Entry 9LRD (electron microscopy, 3.23 A resolution); this record covers chains B and C of the 5 polymer chains in the assembly.

Chain B:
Molecule: Guanine nucleotide-binding protein G(I)/G(S)/G(T) subunit beta-1
Organism: Rattus norvegicus
UniProt: P54311 (GBB1_RAT); numbering as in UniProt (aligned over 2-340)
Chain sequence (351 residues; numbered -10 to 340; the number before each row is that of its first residue; numbers below 1 keep their minus sign (Met-10 is residue -10)):
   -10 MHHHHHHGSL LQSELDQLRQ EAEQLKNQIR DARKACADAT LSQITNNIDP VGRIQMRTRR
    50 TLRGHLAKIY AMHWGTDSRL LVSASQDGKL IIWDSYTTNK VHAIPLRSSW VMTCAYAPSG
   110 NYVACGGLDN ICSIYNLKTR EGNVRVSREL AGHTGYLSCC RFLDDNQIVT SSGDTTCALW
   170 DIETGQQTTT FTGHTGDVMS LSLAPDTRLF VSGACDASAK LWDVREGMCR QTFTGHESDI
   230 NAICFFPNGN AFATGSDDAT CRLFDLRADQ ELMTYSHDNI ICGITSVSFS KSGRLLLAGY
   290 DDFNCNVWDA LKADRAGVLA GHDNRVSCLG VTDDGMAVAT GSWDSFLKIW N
Unresolved in the structure: -10 to 4
Construct notes: expression tag (-10 to 1)
Disulfides: Cys103-Cys114
Swiss-Prot annotation at these positions:
  - modified residue: Ser2 (N-acetylserine), His266 (Phosphohistidine)

Chain C:
Molecule: Guanine nucleotide-binding protein G(I)/G(S)/G(O) subunit gamma-2
Organism: Bos taurus
UniProt: P63212 (GBG2_BOVIN); numbering as in UniProt (aligned over 1-67)
Chain sequence (68 residues; each row starts with the number of its first residue):
     1 MASNNTASIA QARKLVEQLK MEANIDRIKV SKAAADLMAY CEAHAKEDPL LTPVPASENP
    61 FREKKFFS
Unresolved in the structure: 1-8, 62-68
Construct notes: expression tag (68)
Swiss-Prot annotation at these positions:
  - modified residue: Ala2 (N-acetylalanine)

Chain B / chain C interface:
Contacting residue pairs (77):
  Leu7(B) with Ala12(C), hydrophobic
  Ala11(B) with Val16(C), hydrophobic
  Leu14(B) with Lys20(C)
  Lys15(B) with Leu19(C); Glu22(C), salt bridge
  Ile18(B) with Ala23(C), hydrophobic; Arg27(C)
  Ala21(B) with Arg27(C)
  Arg22(B) with Glu22(C), hydrogen bond (side chain-backbone); Arg27(C); Lys29(C), hydrogen bond (backbone-side chain)
  Cys25(B) with Lys29(C)
  Ala26(B) with Lys29(C)
  Asp27(B) with Val30(C); Ser31(C)
  Ala28(B) with Val30(C); Ser31(C)
  Leu30(B) with Ala34(C), hydrophobic; Met38(C), hydrophobic
  Ile33(B) with Met38(C), hydrophobic
  Thr34(B) with Met38(C)
  Val40(B) with Leu51(C), hydrophobic
  Ile43(B) with Leu50(C)
  Met45(B) with Leu50(C), hydrophobic
  Arg48(B) with Phe61(C)
  Arg49(B) with Pro60(C); Phe61(C)
  Ser84(B) with Phe61(C)
  Tyr85(B) with Pro60(C); Phe61(C), hydrophobic
  Cys218(B) with Gln18(C)
  Gln220(B) with Ile25(C)
  Thr221(B) with Glu22(C), hydrogen bond (backbone-side chain)
  Phe235(B) with Leu37(C), hydrophobic; Tyr40(C), hydrophobic
  Pro236(B) with Tyr40(C)
  Asn237(B) with Asp36(C), hydrogen bond; Tyr40(C)
  Leu252(B) with Leu37(C), hydrophobic
  Asp254(B) with Ala33(C); Leu37(C)
  Arg256(B) with Asp26(C); Ile28(C); Ala33(C); Asp36(C), salt bridge
  Ala257(B) with Ile28(C), hydrogen bond (backbone-backbone); Lys29(C), hydrogen bond (backbone-side chain)
  Asp258(B) with Ile25(C); Arg27(C), salt bridge
  Gln259(B) with Val30(C)
  Leu261(B) with Leu37(C), hydrophobic
  Ser279(B) with Asp48(C), hydrogen bond
  Lys280(B) with Tyr40(C); Glu47(C), salt bridge; Asp48(C)
  Ser281(B) with Tyr40(C); Cys41(C), hydrogen bond (side chain-backbone); His44(C); Ala45(C); Asp48(C), hydrogen bond (backbone-side chain)
  Gly282(B) with Cys41(C)
  Leu300(B) with Met38(C), hydrophobic; Cys41(C), hydrophobic
  Asp323(B) with Glu47(C); Pro49(C)
  Gly324(B) with Asp48(C); Pro49(C); Leu50(C)
  Met325(B) with Pro49(C), hydrophobic; Leu50(C); Pro60(C)
  Ala326(B) with Leu50(C); Phe61(C), hydrophobic
  Val327(B) with Leu50(C), hydrophobic
  Asn340(B) with Leu50(C); Asn59(C), hydrogen bond; Phe61(C)
Interface residues without a listed pair, chain B (51 interface residues in all): Met217, Arg219, Asn239, Arg283, Leu284, Ile338
Interface residues without a listed pair, chain C (33 interface residues in all): Met21, Lys32

Overview:
Chain B and chain C form an interface of 51 and 33 residues respectively; the contacts include 10 hydrogen
bonds and 4 salt bridges. Polar contacts include Lys15(B)-Glu22(C), Arg256(B)-Asp36(C) and Asp258(B)-Arg27(C).
Here chain B is Guanine nucleotide-binding protein G(I)/G(S)/G(T) subunit beta-1 (Rattus norvegicus) and chain
C is Guanine nucleotide-binding protein G(I)/G(S)/G(O) subunit gamma-2 (Bos taurus). Entry 9LRD (Cryo-EM
structure of the histamine H1 receptor-Gi protein complex) was determined by electron microscopy (same
publication as 9LRB, 9LRC and 9LRE).
